PDB entry 6HW8 | X-ray diffraction, 2.80 A resolution | chains A and G of the 28 polymer chains in the assembly

[Chain A]
Name: Proteasome subunit alpha type-2
Source organism: Saccharomyces cerevisiae (strain ATCC 204508 / S288c)
Notes: EC 3.4.25.1
Reference sequence: P23639 (PSA2_YEAST); residue numbers follow UniProt; this construct covers 1-250
Chain sequence (250 residues; row label = number of the first residue in the row):
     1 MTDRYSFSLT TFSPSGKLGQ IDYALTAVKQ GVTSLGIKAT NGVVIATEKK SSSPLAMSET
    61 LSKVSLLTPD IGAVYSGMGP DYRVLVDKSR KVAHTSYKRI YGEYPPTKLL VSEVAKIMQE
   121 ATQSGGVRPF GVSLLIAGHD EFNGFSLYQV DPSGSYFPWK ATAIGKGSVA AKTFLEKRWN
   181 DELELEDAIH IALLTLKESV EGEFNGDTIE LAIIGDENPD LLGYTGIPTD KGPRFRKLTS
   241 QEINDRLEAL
Swiss-Prot annotation at these positions:
  - cross-link: Lys108 (Glycyl lysine isopeptide (Lys-Gly) (interchain with G-Cter in ubiquitin))

[Chain G]
Name: Proteasome subunit alpha type-1
Source organism: Saccharomyces cerevisiae (strain ATCC 204508 / S288c)
Notes: EC 3.4.25.1
Reference sequence: P21243 (PSA1_YEAST); residues -8 to 243 here correspond to UniProt positions 1-252 (UniProt number = residue number + 9)
Chain sequence (252 residues; each row starts with the number of its first residue; numbers below 1 keep their minus sign (Met-8 is residue -8)):
    -8 MSGAAAASAA GYDRHITIFS PEGRLYQVEY AFKATNQTNI NSLAVRGKDC TVVISQKKVP
    52 DKLLDPTTVS YIFCISRTIG MVVNGPIPDA RNAALRAKAE AAEFRYKYGY DMPCDVLAKR
   112 MANLSQIYTQ RAYMRPLGVI LTFVSVDEEL GPSIYKTDPA GYYVGYKATA TGPKQQEITT
   172 NLENHFKKSK IDHINEESWE KVVEFAITHM IDALGTEFSK NDLEVGVATK DKFFTLSAEN
   232 IEERLVAIAE QD
Unresolved in the structure: -8 to 1, 243
Ion coordination: Mg2+: Thr8, Tyr119, Arg122, Met125

[Chain A / chain G interface]
Residue-residue contacts (64):
  Asp3(A) with Tyr124(G)
  Tyr5(A) with Ile7(G); Ala123(G), hydrophobic; Tyr124(G), hydrophobic
  Leu9(A) with Ile9(G), hydrophobic; Ala123(G), hydrophobic
  Gln20(A) with Ile9(G); Phe10(G), hydrogen bond (side chain-backbone)
  Tyr23(A) with Phe10(G); Ser11(G); Pro12(G), hydrophobic; Gly14(G)
  Ala24(A) with Phe10(G), hydrophobic
  Thr26(A) with Pro12(G); Glu13(G)
  Ala27(A) with Gly14(G)
  Ser52(A) with Tyr153(G), hydrogen bond
  Pro54(A) with Lys158(G); Glu174(G)
  Leu55(A) with Tyr157(G); Lys158(G), hydrogen bond (backbone-backbone); Ala159(G); Thr170(G); Glu174(G); Phe177(G), hydrophobic
  Ala56(A) with Gly156(G); Tyr157(G), hydrophobic
  Met57(A) with Arg37(G); Val155(G); Gly156(G), hydrogen bond (backbone-backbone); Tyr157(G); Lys158(G)
  Thr60(A) with Tyr146(G); Val155(G); Gly156(G), hydrogen bond (side chain-backbone)
  Leu61(A) with Tyr153(G), hydrophobic
  Met78(A) with Phe10(G), hydrophobic; Leu16(G), hydrophobic
  Pro80(A) with Gln117(G); Ala151(G); Gly152(G); Tyr153(G)
  Asp81(A) with Gln117(G)
  Arg83(A) with Ala113(G), hydrogen bond (side chain-backbone); Asn114(G); Gly152(G), hydrogen bond (side chain-backbone); Tyr154(G)
  Val84(A) with Asn114(G); Gln117(G)
  Asp87(A) with Lys110(G), salt bridge; Asn114(G)
  Gly126(A) with Arg122(G); Ala123(G), hydrogen bond (backbone-backbone)
  Val127(A) with Gln121(G); Arg122(G)
  Arg128(A) with Thr8(G); Phe10(G); Leu16(G); Thr120(G), hydrogen bond (side chain-backbone); Gln121(G), hydrogen bond (backbone-backbone)
  Pro129(A) with Phe10(G); Gln121(G)
  Phe130(A) with Gln121(G)
  Gly131(A) with Phe10(G)
Interface residues without a listed pair, chain A (30 interface residues in all): Thr2, Ser53, Ala121
Interface residues without a listed pair, chain G (34 interface residues in all): Thr160, Leu173

[In short]
30 residues of chain A face 34 of chain G across their interface; the contacts include 10 hydrogen bonds and 1
salt bridge. Polar pairs include Asp87(A)-Lys110(G), Gln20(A)-Phe10(G) and Ser52(A)-Tyr153(G). The Mg2+ site
is built by Thr8(G), Tyr119(G), Arg122(G) and Met125(G).
Chain A is Proteasome subunit alpha type-2 and chain G is Proteasome subunit alpha type-1, both from
Saccharomyces cerevisiae (strain ATCC 204508 / S288c); the structure, Yeast 20S proteasome in complex with 39,
was determined by X-ray diffraction (same publication as 6HTB, 6HTC, 6HTD, 6HTP, 6HTR, 6HUB and 30 further
entries).
